PDB entry 3WYF | X-ray diffraction, 2.22 A resolution | chains A and B of the 3 polymer chains in the assembly

== Chain A ==
Name: Gsp1p
From: Saccharomyces cerevisiae AWRI796
UniProtKB: E7KFU1 (E7KFU1_YEASA); residues 1-219 here = UniProt positions 1-219
Sequence (219 residues; row label = number of the first residue in the row):
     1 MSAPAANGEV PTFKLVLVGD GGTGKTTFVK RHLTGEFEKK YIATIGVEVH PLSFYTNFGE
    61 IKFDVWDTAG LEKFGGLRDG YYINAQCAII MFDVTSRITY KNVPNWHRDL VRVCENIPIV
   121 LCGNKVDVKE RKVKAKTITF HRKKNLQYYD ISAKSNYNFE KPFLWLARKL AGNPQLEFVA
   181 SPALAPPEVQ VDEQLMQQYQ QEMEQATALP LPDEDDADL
Unresolved in the structure: 1-9, 188-202, 214-219
Differences from the reference sequence: engineered mutation Leu71 (Gln in E7KFU1)
Ion coordination: Mg2+: Thr26, Thr44 (together with GTP)
Residues lining bound ligands: GTP (guanosine-5'-triphosphate): Gly19, Asp20, Gly21, Gly22, Thr23, Gly24, Lys25, Thr26, Thr27, Phe37, Glu38, Lys39, Lys40, Tyr41, Ile42, Ala43, Thr44, Thr68, Ala69, Gly70, Leu71, Asn124, Lys125, Asp127, Val128, Ser152, Ala153, Lys154
From the paper describing this entry:
  - conformationally variable residues (order/disorder transition): Met203 to Asp213

== Chain B ==
Name: Ran-specific GTPase-activating protein 2
From: Saccharomyces cerevisiae S288c
UniProtKB: P40517 (YRB2_YEAST); residues 90-327 here = UniProt positions 90-327
Sequence (238 residues; numbered 90 to 327; the number before each row is that of its first residue):
    90 EDDKKEDKFV FGAASKFGTG FGVAKKDTKD GDATTSTESL PASDSKTKKP FAFGSGLSFG
   150 SGFNILKNKT ENNSESEKKA TDVDKDKVHS GSEQLANASE DTKDKPKPLK LQKQEVKSGE
   210 ESEECIYQVN AKLYQLSNIK EGWKERGVGI IKINKSKDDV EKTRIVMRSR GILKVILNIQ
   270 LVKGFTVQKG FTGSLQSEKF IRLLAVDDNG DPAQYAIKTG KKETTDELYN IIVKSVPK
Unresolved in the structure: 90-96, 111-140, 156-199, 228-229, 248-250, 297-301, 309, 326-327

== Chain A / chain B interface ==
Pairs across the interface - 71 pairs, chain A then chain B:
  Pro11(A) - Gln201(B)
  Phe13(A) - Gln201(B)
  Arg31(A) - Glu234(B)  salt bridge
  His32(A) - Ile261(B)
  Thr34(A) - Glu234(B)
  Thr34(A) - Arg235(B)  hydrogen bond (backbone-side chain)
  Gly35(A) - Glu234(B)
  Gly35(A) - Arg235(B)
  Glu36(A) - Lys233(B)
  Glu36(A) - Glu234(B)  hydrogen bond (backbone-backbone)
  Phe37(A) - Glu234(B)
  Ser53(A) - Lys263(B)  hydrogen bond (backbone-side chain)
  Phe54(A) - Ile261(B)  hydrophobic
  Tyr55(A) - Lys206(B)
  Thr56(A) - Lys206(B)
  Asn57(A) - Gln203(B)
  Asn57(A) - Glu204(B)  hydrogen bond (backbone-backbone)
  Phe58(A) - Gln201(B)
  Phe58(A) - Lys202(B)
  Phe58(A) - Gln203(B)
  Phe58(A) - Glu204(B)
  Gly59(A) - Glu204(B)
  Gly59(A) - Lys206(B)
  Phe159(A) - Ile261(B)  hydrophobic
  Glu160(A) - Ile261(B)
  Ala171(A) - Gln201(B)
  Gln175(A) - Gln203(B)
  Phe178(A) - Gly260(B)
  Phe178(A) - Leu262(B)
  Val179(A) - Lys206(B)
  Val179(A) - Leu262(B)
  Ala180(A) - Arg257(B)
  Ala180(A) - Leu262(B)
  Ser181(A) - Gly208(B)
  Ser181(A) - Arg257(B)  hydrogen bond (backbone-side chain)
  Ser181(A) - Leu262(B)  hydrogen bond (backbone-backbone)
  Ser181(A) - Lys263(B)
  Ser181(A) - Val264(B)
  Pro182(A) - Ser207(B)
  Pro182(A) - Gly208(B)
  Pro182(A) - Val264(B)
  Ala183(A) - Gly208(B)  hydrogen bond (backbone-backbone)
  Ala183(A) - Glu209(B)
  Ala183(A) - Arg253(B)  hydrogen bond (backbone-side chain)
  Ala183(A) - Arg257(B)
  Leu184(A) - Glu209(B)
  Leu184(A) - Arg253(B)  hydrogen bond (backbone-side chain)
  Leu184(A) - Asn267(B)  hydrogen bond (backbone-side chain)
  Pro186(A) - Asn267(B)
  Pro186(A) - Ile268(B)
  Pro186(A) - Gln269(B)
  Met203(A) - Arg291(B)
  Met203(A) - Leu292(B)
  Met203(A) - Leu293(B)  hydrophobic
  Ala206(A) - Leu225(B)  hydrophobic
  Ala206(A) - Trp232(B)  hydrogen bond (backbone-side chain)
  Thr207(A) - Phe280(B)
  Thr207(A) - Thr281(B)  hydrogen bond (backbone-backbone)
  Thr207(A) - Gly282(B)  hydrogen bond (backbone-backbone)
  Thr207(A) - Arg291(B)
  Ala208(A) - Thr281(B)
  Ala208(A) - Gly282(B)
  Leu209(A) - Leu225(B)  hydrophobic
  Leu209(A) - Phe280(B)
  Leu211(A) - Tyr223(B)  hydrophobic
  Leu211(A) - Trp232(B)  hydrophobic
  Leu211(A) - Phe280(B)  hydrophobic
  Leu211(A) - Phe289(B)  hydrophobic
  Pro212(A) - Trp232(B)
  Asp213(A) - Lys221(B)  salt bridge
  Asp213(A) - Tyr223(B)  hydrogen bond
Other interface residues (no listed pair), chain A (41 interface residues in all): Glu60, Ile61, Leu170, Ala185, Pro187, Pro210
Other interface residues (no listed pair), chain B (36 interface residues in all): Val255, Gln277, Ser283, Val295

== In short ==
41 residues of chain A face 36 of chain B across their interface; the contacts include 14 hydrogen bonds and 2
salt bridges. Among the polar pairs are Arg31(A)-Glu234(B), Asp213(A)-Lys221(B) and Thr34(A)-Arg235(B).
Ligands of chain A: GTP. Thr26(A) and Thr44(A) form the Mg2+ site. The paper reports conformational
variability at Met203(A).
Chain A is Gsp1p (Saccharomyces cerevisiae AWRI796) and chain B is Ran-specific GTPase-activating protein 2
(Saccharomyces cerevisiae S288c); the structure, Crystal structure of Xpo1p-Yrb2p-Gsp1p-GTP complex, was
determined by X-ray diffraction together with 3WYG from the same study.
